Entry 5VZC (X-ray diffraction, 1.55 A resolution); this record covers chains A and D of the 4 polymer chains in the assembly.

[Chain A]
Molecule: DNA-directed DNA/RNA polymerase mu
From: Homo sapiens
Notes: EC 2.7.7.7
Reference sequence: Q9NP87 (DPOLM_HUMAN); numbering as in UniProt; present here: 134-397, 410-494
Sequence (354 residues; numbered 129 to 494; 12 numbers in that range are skipped by the numbering (no residue carries them; nothing is unmodelled there); the number before each row is that of its first residue):
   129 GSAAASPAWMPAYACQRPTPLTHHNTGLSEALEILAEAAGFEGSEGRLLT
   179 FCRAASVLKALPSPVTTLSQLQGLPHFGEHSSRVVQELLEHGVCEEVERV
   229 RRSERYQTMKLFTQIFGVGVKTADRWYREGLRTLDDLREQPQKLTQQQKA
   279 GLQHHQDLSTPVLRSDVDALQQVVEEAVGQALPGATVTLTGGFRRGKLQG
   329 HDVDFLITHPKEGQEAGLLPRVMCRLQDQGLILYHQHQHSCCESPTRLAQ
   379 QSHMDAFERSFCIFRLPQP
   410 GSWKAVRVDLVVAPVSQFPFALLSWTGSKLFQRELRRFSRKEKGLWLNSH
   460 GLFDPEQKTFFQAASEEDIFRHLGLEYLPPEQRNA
Not modelled in the structure: 129-137, 366-384
Sequence notes: expression tag (129-133); linker (410); engineered mutation Ser433 (Gly in Q9NP87)
Curated features (UniProtKB/Swiss-Prot):
  - region: Arg323 to Asp332 (Involved in ssDNA binding)
  - binding site (Mg(2+)): Asp330, Asp332, Asp418
From the paper describing this entry:
  - mutagenesis - H329A (27-fold), W434A (23-fold), W434H (8.8-fold): decreased catalytic activity
  - mutagenesis - W434A (Kd 79.1 uM), W434H (Kd 61.1 uM): decreased binding to UTP

[Chain D]
Molecule: 4-nt DNA strand
Sequence (4 nucleotides; row label = number of the first residue in the row):
     1 GCCG

[Chain A / chain D interface]
Contacting residue pairs - 14 pairs, chain A then chain D:
  Gly174(A) - DG1(D)  hydrogen bond to the base
  Arg175(A) - DG1(D)  salt bridge to the phosphate
  Thr178(A) - DG1(D)  hydrogen bond to the base
  Thr178(A) - DC2(D)  sugar contact
  Phe179(A) - DG1(D)  sugar contact
  Pro203(A) - DC3(D)  phosphate contact
  His204(A) - DC2(D)  sugar contact
  His204(A) - DC3(D)  hydrogen bond to the phosphate
  Gly206(A) - DC2(D)  hydrogen bond to the phosphate
  Glu207(A) - DC2(D)  hydrogen bond to the phosphate
  His208(A) - DG1(D)  salt bridge to the phosphate
  His208(A) - DC2(D)  hydrogen bond to the phosphate
  Ser209(A) - DG1(D)  phosphate contact
  Ser209(A) - DC2(D)  hydrogen bond to the phosphate
Other interface residues (no listed pair), chain A (14 interface residues in all): Ala140, Arg181, Leu202, Phe205
Other interface residues (no listed pair), chain D (4 interface residues in all): DG4

[Overview]
Chain A and chain D form an interface of 14 and 4 residues respectively; the contacts include 7 hydrogen bonds
and 2 salt bridges. Polar contacts include Gly174(A)-DG1(D), Thr178(A)-DG1(D) and His204(A)-DC3(D). The paper
reports that H329A, W434A and W434H of chain A reduce catalytic activity; W434A and W434H of chain A reduce
binding to UTP.
Here chain A is DNA-directed DNA/RNA polymerase mu (Homo sapiens) and chain D is a 4-nt DNA strand. Entry 5VZC
(Post-catalytic complex of human Polymerase Mu (G433S) mutant with incoming dTTP) was determined by X-ray
diffraction (same publication as 5TWP, 5TWQ, 5TWR, 5TWS, 5VZ7, 5VZ8 and 9 further entries).
